PDB entry 7LBV | X-ray diffraction, 1.70 A resolution | chain A

# Chain A
Protein: Exo-alpha-sialidase
Source organism: Cutibacterium acnes
Reference sequence: A0A2B7IY20 (A0A2B7IY20_CUTAC); numbering as in UniProt (aligned over 31-481)
Amino-acid sequence (455 residues; each row starts with the number of its first residue):
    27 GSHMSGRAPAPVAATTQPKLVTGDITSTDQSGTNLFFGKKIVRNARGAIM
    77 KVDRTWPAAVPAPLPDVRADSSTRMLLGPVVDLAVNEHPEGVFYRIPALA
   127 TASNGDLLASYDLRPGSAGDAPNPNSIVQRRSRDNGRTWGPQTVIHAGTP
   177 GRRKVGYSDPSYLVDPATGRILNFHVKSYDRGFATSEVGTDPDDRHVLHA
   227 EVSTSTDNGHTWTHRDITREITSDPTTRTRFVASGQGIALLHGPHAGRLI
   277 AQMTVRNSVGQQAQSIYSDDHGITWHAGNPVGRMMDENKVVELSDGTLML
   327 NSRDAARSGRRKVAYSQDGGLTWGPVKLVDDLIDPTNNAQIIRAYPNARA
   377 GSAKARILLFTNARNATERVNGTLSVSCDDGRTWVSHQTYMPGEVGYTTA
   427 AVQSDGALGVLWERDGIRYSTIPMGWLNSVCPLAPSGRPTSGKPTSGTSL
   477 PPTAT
Not modelled in the structure: 27-80, 461-481
Disulfide bonds: Cys-404/Cys-457
Sequence notes: expression tag (27-30)
Small-molecule neighbours: 2-deoxy-2,3-dehydro-N-acetyl-neuraminic acid (DAN): Arg-121, Ile-122, Arg-140, Asp-146, Asp-185, Val-202, Phe-209, Phe-257, Gln-287, Asp-312, Glu-313, Arg-329, Arg-395, Tyr-423

# Overview
Ligands of chain A: 2-deoxy-2,3-dehydro-N-acetyl-neuraminic acid.
Chain A is Exo-alpha-sialidase (Cutibacterium acnes); the structure, Crystal structure of the
Propionibacterium acnes surface sialidase in complex with Neu5Ac2en, was determined by X-ray diffraction
together with 7LBU from the same study.
